PDB entry 7NKN | electron microscopy, 2.71 A resolution | chains L and T of the 12 polymer chains in the assembly

[Chain L (and T)]
Protein: ATP synthase subunit c
From: Mycolicibacterium smegmatis (strain ATCC 700084 / mc(2)155)
Notes: chain T of this document is another copy of the same molecule, construct and numbering; everything in this record applies to it too
UniProt: A0R205 (A0R205_MYCS2); residue numbers follow UniProt; this construct covers 1-86
Sequence (86 residues; numbered 1 to 86; the number before each row is that of its first residue):
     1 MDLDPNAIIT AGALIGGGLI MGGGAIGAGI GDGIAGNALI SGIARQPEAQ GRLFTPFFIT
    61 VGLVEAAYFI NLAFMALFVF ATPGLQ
Not modelled in the structure: 1

[How chain L and chain T interact]
Pairs across the interface (82):
  Asp2(L) with Asp2(T), hydrogen bond (backbone-side chain)
  Leu3(L) with Asp2(T); Leu3(T); Ile8(T), hydrophobic
  Asp4(L) with Gln86(T), hydrogen bond
  Asn6(L) with Gln86(T)
  Ala7(L) with Pro5(T), hydrophobic; Ile9(T); Gln86(T)
  Thr10(L) with Ile9(T); Pro83(T); Gly84(T)
  Ala11(L) with Ile8(T)
  Leu14(L) with Ile9(T); Gly12(T); Ala13(T), hydrophobic; Gly16(T); Phe78(T); Thr82(T)
  Ile15(L) with Gly12(T); Ile15(T), hydrophobic; Leu19(T)
  Gly18(L) with Gly16(T); Leu19(T); Ile20(T)
  Leu19(L) with Leu19(T), hydrophobic
  Met21(L) with Ile20(T), hydrophobic; Asn71(T); Phe74(T), hydrophobic
  Gly22(L) with Leu19(T); Gly23(T)
  Ala25(L) with Gly23(T); Gly24(T); Gly27(T); Asn71(T)
  Ile26(L) with Gly23(T); Ile26(T), hydrophobic; Gly27(T)
  Gly29(L) with Gly27(T); Gly31(T); Val64(T)
  Ile30(L) with Ile30(T), hydrophobic
  Asp32(L) with Thr60(T); Leu63(T); Val64(T)
  Gly33(L) with Gly31(T); Ile34(T)
  Ile34(L) with Ile34(T)
  Gly36(L) with Thr60(T)
  Asn37(L) with Ile34(T), hydrogen bond (side chain-backbone); Ala38(T)
  Leu39(L) with Pro56(T), hydrophobic
  Ile40(L) with Ala35(T); Ala38(T); Leu39(T); Leu53(T); Phe57(T), hydrophobic
  Ile43(L) with Leu53(T), hydrophobic; Pro56(T), hydrophobic
  Ala44(L) with Gly42(T); Gln46(T), hydrogen bond (backbone-side chain); Leu53(T)
  Arg45(L) with Arg45(T)
  Pro47(L) with Arg52(T)
  Gln50(L) with Arg52(T); Thr55(T)
  Phe54(L) with Ile59(T), hydrophobic
  Phe57(L) with Ile59(T), hydrophobic; Leu63(T), hydrophobic
  Val61(L) with Leu63(T), hydrophobic
  Glu65(L) with Leu63(T)
  Tyr68(L) with Ala67(T), hydrogen bond (side chain-backbone); Ile70(T); Asn71(T), hydrogen bond
  Leu72(L) with Ile70(T), hydrophobic; Phe74(T), hydrophobic
  Met75(L) with Phe74(T), hydrophobic; Phe78(T), hydrophobic
  Val79(L) with Phe78(T), hydrophobic; Pro83(T)
  Phe80(L) with Leu77(T), hydrophobic; Pro83(T), hydrophobic
Also at the interface, not in a pair above, chain L (41 interface residues in all): Ser41, Glu48, Phe69
Also at the interface, not in a pair above, chain T (44 interface residues in all): Ala49

[Overview]
The interface between chain L and chain T involves 41 residues on one side and 44 on the other, with 6
hydrogen bonds. Among the polar pairs are Asp2(L)-Asp2(T), Asp4(L)-Gln86(T) and Asn37(L)-Ile34(T).
Both chains are ATP synthase subunit c (Mycolicibacterium smegmatis (strain ATCC 700084 / mc(2)155)). Entry
7NKN (Mycobacterium smegmatis ATP synthase rotor state 3) was determined by electron microscopy, deposited
together with 7NJK, 7NJL, 7NJM, 7NJN, 7NJO, 7NJP and 20 further entries.
